PDB entry 5UZ9 | electron microscopy, 3.40 A resolution | chains H and J of the 13 polymer chains in the assembly

== Chain H ==
Protein: CRISPR-associated protein Csy3
Organism: Pseudomonas aeruginosa (strain UCBPP-PA14)
UniProtKB: Q02MM1 (CSY3_PSEAB); residues 21-361 here correspond to UniProt positions 2-342 (UniProt number = residue number - 19)
Chain sequence (341 residues; numbered 21 to 361; the number before each row is that of its first residue):
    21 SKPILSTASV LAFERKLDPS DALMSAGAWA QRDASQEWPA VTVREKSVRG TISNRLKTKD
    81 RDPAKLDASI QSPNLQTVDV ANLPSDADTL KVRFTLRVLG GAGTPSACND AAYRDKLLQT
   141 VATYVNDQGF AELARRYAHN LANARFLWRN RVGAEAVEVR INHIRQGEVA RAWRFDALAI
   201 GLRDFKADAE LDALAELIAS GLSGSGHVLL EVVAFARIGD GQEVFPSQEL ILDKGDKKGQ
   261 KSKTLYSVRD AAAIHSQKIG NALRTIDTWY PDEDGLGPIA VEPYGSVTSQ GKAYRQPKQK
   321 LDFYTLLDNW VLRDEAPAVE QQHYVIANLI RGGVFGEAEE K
Disordered / not traced: 21-24, 358-361
From the paper describing this entry:
  - binding site for Crispr RNA: Arg35, Arg169, Gln248, His275, Gln277, Lys278, Asn281, Arg284
  - mutagenesis - K77E/K79E, K85A, K254A/K257A: decreased binding to dsDNA
  - mutagenesis - K77E/K79E, K85A, K254A/K257A: unchanged expression

== Chain J ==
Protein: Anti-CRISPR protein Acr30-35
Organism: Pseudomonas phage JBD30
UniProtKB: L7P7M1 (L7P7M1_9CAUD); residues 2-78 here = UniProt positions 2-78
Chain sequence (77 residues; each row starts with the number of its first residue):
     2 KFIKYLSTAH LNYMNIAVYE NGSKIKARVE NVVNGKSVGA RDFDSTEQLE SWFYGLPGSG
    62 LGRIENAMNE ISRRENP
Disordered / not traced: 78

== Interface between chain H and chain J ==
Contacting residue pairs - 35 pairs, chain H then chain J:
  Ile72(H) - His11(J)
  Ile72(H) - Val33(J)  hydrophobic
  Ile72(H) - Val34(J)  hydrophobic
  Asn74(H) - Tyr14(J)
  Asn74(H) - Val34(J)
  Leu76(H) - Val34(J)
  Arg81(H) - Asn35(J)
  Asp82(H) - Phe3(J)
  Lys85(H) - Phe3(J)
  Lys85(H) - Tyr6(J)  hydrogen bond (backbone-side chain)
  Lys85(H) - Tyr20(J)  hydrogen bond
  Lys85(H) - Arg29(J)
  Lys85(H) - Glu31(J)  salt bridge
  Ala88(H) - Tyr6(J)
  Ser89(H) - Tyr6(J)
  Ser89(H) - His11(J)
  Ser89(H) - Val33(J)
  Ser92(H) - Thr9(J)  hydrogen bond (side chain-backbone)
  Ser92(H) - Ala10(J)
  Ser92(H) - His11(J)
  Pro93(H) - Ala10(J)
  Pro93(H) - His11(J)  hydrogen bond (backbone-backbone)
  Asn94(H) - His11(J)
  Asn94(H) - Asn13(J)  hydrogen bond (side chain-backbone)
  Asn94(H) - Tyr14(J)  hydrogen bond (side chain-backbone)
  Leu95(H) - His11(J)  hydrogen bond (backbone-backbone)
  Leu95(H) - Leu12(J)
  Leu95(H) - Asn13(J)  hydrogen bond (backbone-backbone)
  Leu95(H) - Leu62(J)  hydrophobic
  Gln96(H) - Asn13(J)
  Asp256(H) - Val39(J)
  Gly259(H) - Asn13(J)  hydrogen bond (backbone-side chain)
  Gln260(H) - Asn13(J)
  Lys261(H) - Asn13(J)
  Ser262(H) - Asn13(J)  hydrogen bond
Other interface residues (no listed pair), chain H (22 interface residues in all): Arg75, Ala84, Gly255, Lys258
Other interface residues (no listed pair), chain J (18 interface residues in all): Met15, Ser73
From the paper, about this interface:
  - residue pairs: Tyr6(J)-Lys85(H), Tyr20(J)-Lys85(H)
  - interface residues, chain H: Lys85(H)
  - hot spots on chain H (mutagenesis) - K254A/K257A: decreased binding to Anti-CRISPR protein Acr30-35 (chain J)

== Summary ==
Chain H and chain J form an interface of 22 and 18 residues respectively; the contacts include 10 hydrogen
bonds and 1 salt bridge. Polar pairs include Lys85(H)-Glu31(J), Lys85(H)-Tyr6(J) and Lys85(H)-Tyr20(J). The
paper describes contacts between Tyr6(J) and Lys85(H) and Tyr20(J) and Lys85(H). From the paper: a binding
site for Crispr RNA at Arg35(H), Arg169(H) and Gln248(H) among others; K77E/K79E, K85A and K254A/K257A of
chain H reduce binding to dsDNA.
Chain H is CRISPR-associated protein Csy3 (Pseudomonas aeruginosa (strain UCBPP-PA14)) and chain J is
Anti-CRISPR protein Acr30-35 (Pseudomonas phage JBD30); the structure, Cryo EM structure of anti-CRISPRs,
AcrF1 and AcrF2, bound to type I-F crRNA-guided CRISPR surveillance complex, was determined by electron
microscopy.
